PDB entry 2VV8 | X-ray diffraction, 1.61 A resolution | chains B and D of the 4 polymer chains in the assembly

# Chain B (and D)
Molecule: Sensor protein fixl
Organism: Bradyrhizobium japonicum
Notes: EC 2.7.13.3, 2.7.3.-; fragment: heme domain, residues 151-269; chain D of this document is another copy of the same molecule, construct and numbering; everything in this record applies to it too
Reference sequence: P23222 (FIXL_BRAJA); numbering as in UniProt (aligned over 151-269)
Amino-acid sequence (119 residues; row label = number of the first residue in the row):
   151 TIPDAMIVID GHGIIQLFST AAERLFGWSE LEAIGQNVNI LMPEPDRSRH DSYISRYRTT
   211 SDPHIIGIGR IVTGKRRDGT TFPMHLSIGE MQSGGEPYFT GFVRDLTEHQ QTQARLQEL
Disordered / not traced: 151, 259-269 (chain D: 259-269)
Swiss-Prot annotation at these positions:
  - binding site (heme): H200
Ion coordination: heme Fe near H200 (its only coordinating residue here)
Residues lining bound ligands: carbon monoxide / heme: I157, V158, I159, F176, V188, L191, M192, D196, H200, Y203, I204, R206, Y207, P213, H214, I215, I216, R220, V222, T223, M234, L236, I238, F249, T250, G251

# How chain B and chain D interact
Pairs across the interface - 13 pairs, chain B then chain D:
  D212(B) - R174(D)  salt bridge
  P213(B) - R174(D)  hydrogen bond (backbone-side chain)
  H214(B) - R174(D)  hydrogen bond
  I218(B) - E173(D)
  I218(B) - R174(D)
  I218(B) - S179(D)
  G219(B) - S179(D)
  R220(B) - T170(D)
  I221(B) - E180(D)
  I221(B) - L181(D)  hydrophobic
  H235(B) - S179(D)  hydrogen bond
  H235(B) - L181(D)
  R254(B) - L181(D)
Interface residues without a listed pair, chain B (11 interface residues in all): G217, L256
Interface residues without a listed pair, chain D (9 interface residues in all): G177, W178, E182

# Summary
11 residues of chain B face 9 of chain D across their interface; the contacts include 3 hydrogen bonds and 1
salt bridge. Polar pairs include D212(B)-R174(D), P213(B)-R174(D) and H214(B)-R174(D). Bound to chain B:
carbon monoxide / heme.
Chain B and chain D are both Sensor protein fixl (Bradyrhizobium japonicum); the structure, Co-bound structure
of bjFixLH, was determined by X-ray diffraction together with 2VV6 and 2VV7 from the same study.
